4X6P - chain A; structure by X-ray diffraction, 1.93 A resolution.

[Chain A]
Molecule: Coagulation factor XI, light chain
Organism: Homo sapiens
Notes: EC 3.4.21.27
UniProt: P03951 (FA11_HUMAN); the construct lacks a stretch of the UniProt sequence and is renumbered around it, so the offset changes along the chain: 16-36 = UniProt 388-408; 37-58 = UniProt 411-432; 59-65 = UniProt 435-441; 66-143 = UniProt 444-521; 3 more segments
Chain sequence (238 residues; row label = number of the first residue in the row; note: 1 number in that range is skipped by the numbering (no residue carries it; nothing is unmodelled there); a row labelled like 36A-36B holds insertion residues (36A, then the next letters in order)):
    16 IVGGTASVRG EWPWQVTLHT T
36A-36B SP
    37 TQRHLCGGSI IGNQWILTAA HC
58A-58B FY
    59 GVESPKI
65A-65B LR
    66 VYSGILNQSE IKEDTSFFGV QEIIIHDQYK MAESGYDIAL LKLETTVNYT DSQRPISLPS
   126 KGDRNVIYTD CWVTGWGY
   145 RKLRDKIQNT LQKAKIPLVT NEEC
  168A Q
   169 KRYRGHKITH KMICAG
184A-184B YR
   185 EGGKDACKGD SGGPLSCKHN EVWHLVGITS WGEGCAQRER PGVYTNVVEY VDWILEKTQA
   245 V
Unresolved in the structure: 244-245
Differences from the reference sequence: engineered mutation Ser-122 (Cys500 in P03951)
Swiss-Prot annotation at these positions:
  - active site (Charge relay system): His-57, Asp-102, Ser-195
  - binding site (heparin): Lys-169 to Arg-172
  - glycosylation (N-linked (GlcNAc...) asparagine): Asn-72 (complex), Asn-113 (complex)
Cystine bridges: Cys-42/Cys-58, Cys-136/Cys-201, Cys-168/Cys-182, Cys-191/Cys-219
Covalently attached groups: N-acetylglucosamine (NAG) linked to Asn-72
Small-molecule neighbours: 3YU ((2E)-N-{(1S)-1-[4-(3-amino-1H-indazol-6-yl)-1H-imidazol-2-yl]-2-phenylethyl}-3-[5-chloro-2-(1H-tetrazol-1-yl)phenyl]prop-2-enamide): Arg-39, His-40, Leu-41, Cys-42, His-57, Cys-58, Tyr-143, Leu-147, Ile-151, Asp-189, Ala-190, Cys-191, Lys-192, Gly-193, Asp-194, Ser-195, Thr-213, Ser-214, Trp-215, Gly-216, Gly-218, Cys-219, Gly-226, Val-227, Tyr-228

[Overview]
Chain A binds compound 3YU. Covalently linked N-acetylglucosamine: at Asn-72. Curated annotation (UniProt)
lists 3 active-site residues and 4 heparin-binding residues.
Chain A is Coagulation factor XI, light chain (Homo sapiens); the structure, FACTOR XIA (PICHIA PASTORIS;
C500S [C122S]) IN COMPLEX WITH THE INHIBITOR
(2E)-N-{(1S)-1-[4-(3-amino-1H-indazol-6-yl)-1H-imidazol-2-yl]-2-phenylethyl}-3-[5-chloro-2-(1H-tetrazol-1-yl)phenyl]prop-2-enamide,
was determined by X-ray diffraction, deposited together with 4X6M, 4X6N and 4X6O.
